1M7D - chains A and B; structure by X-ray diffraction, 2.30 A resolution.

# Chain A
Name: light chain of the monoclonal antibody Fab SYA/J6
From: Mus musculus
Notes: antibody fragment or engineered binder
Amino-acid sequence (215 residues; numbered 1 to 211 plus 5 insertion-coded residues; 1 number in that range is skipped by the numbering (no residue carries it; nothing is unmodelled there); the number before each row is that of its first residue; a row labelled like 27A-27E holds insertion residues (27A, then the next letters in order)):
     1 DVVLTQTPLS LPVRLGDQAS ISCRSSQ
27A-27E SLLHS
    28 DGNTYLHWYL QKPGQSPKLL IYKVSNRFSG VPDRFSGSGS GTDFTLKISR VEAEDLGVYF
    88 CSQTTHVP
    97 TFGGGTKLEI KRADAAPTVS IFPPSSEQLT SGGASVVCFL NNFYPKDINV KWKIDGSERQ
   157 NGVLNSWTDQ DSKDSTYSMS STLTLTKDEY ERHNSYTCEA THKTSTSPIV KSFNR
Disulfides: Cys-23/Cys-88, Cys-134/Cys-194

# Chain B
Name: heavy chain of the monoclonal antibody Fab SYA/J6
From: Mus musculus
Notes: antibody fragment or engineered binder
Amino-acid sequence (220 residues; numbered 1 to 213 plus 7 insertion-coded residues; the number before each row is that of its first residue; a row labelled like 52A-52C holds insertion residues (52A, then the next letters in order)):
     1 EVKVEESGGG LVQPGGSMKL SCVASGFTFS NYWMEWVRQS PEKGLEWVAE IR
52A-52C LKS
    53 NNYATHYAES VKGRFTISRD DSKSSVYLQM
82A-82C NNL
    83 RAEDTGIYYC TRGGAVGA
  100A M
   101 DYWGQGTSVT VSSATTTAPS VYPLVPGCSD TSGSSVTLGC LVKGYFPEPV TVKWNYGALS
   161 SGVRTVSSVL QSGFYSLSSL VTVPSSTWPS QTVICNVAHP ASKVDLIKEP SGP
Disulfides: Cys-22/Cys-92, Cys-140/Cys-195

# Interface between chain A and chain B
Contacting residue pairs (66; chain A residue first):
  Tyr-32(A) with Gly-99(B)
  His-34(A) with Gly-99(B), hydrogen bond (side chain-backbone); Ala-100(B)
  Tyr-36(A) with Ala-100(B); Met-100A(B), hydrogen bond (side chain-backbone); Trp-103(B)
  Gln-38(A) with Gln-39(B), hydrogen bond; Tyr-91(B), hydrogen bond
  Ser-43(A) with Tyr-91(B); Trp-103(B); Gly-104(B), hydrogen bond (side chain-backbone)
  Pro-44(A) with Trp-103(B), hydrophobic
  Leu-46(A) with Asp-101(B)
  Tyr-49(A) with Val-98(B)
  Lys-50(A) with Val-98(B)
  Phe-55(A) with Asp-101(B); Tyr-102(B)
  Phe-87(A) with Gln-39(B); Leu-45(B), hydrophobic
  Thr-91(A) with Gly-99(B), hydrogen bond (side chain-backbone)
  Val-94(A) with Trp-47(B), hydrophobic
  Pro-95(A) with Trp-47(B); Met-100A(B), hydrophobic
  Phe-98(A) with Val-37(B), hydrophobic; Leu-45(B), hydrophobic; Trp-103(B), hydrophobic
  Thr-114(A) with Gly-133(B)
  Ser-116(A) with Thr-137(B)
  Ile-117(A) with Gly-127(B)
  Phe-118(A) with Leu-124(B); Val-125(B); Gly-127(B); Thr-137(B); Leu-180(B), hydrophobic
  Pro-119(A) with Val-125(B); Gly-127(B)
  Ser-121(A) with Pro-123(B)
  Glu-123(A) with Val-121(B); Tyr-122(B); Pro-123(B); Lys-208(B), salt bridge
  Gln-124(A) with Tyr-122(B); Lys-143(B)
  Ser-131(A) with Leu-141(B); Lys-143(B)
  Val-133(A) with Leu-124(B), hydrophobic
  Phe-135(A) with Arg-164(B); Leu-180(B), hydrophobic
  Asn-137(A) with Arg-164(B); Thr-182(B)
  Asn-138(A) with Arg-164(B)
  Leu-160(A) with Val-169(B), hydrophobic; Gln-171(B)
  Ser-162(A) with Val-166(B); Ser-167(B), hydrogen bond (side chain-backbone); Val-169(B)
  Trp-163(A) with Val-166(B); Ser-167(B), hydrogen bond (backbone-backbone)
  Thr-164(A) with Thr-165(B); Val-166(B)
  Asp-167(A) with Arg-164(B), salt bridge
  Asp-170(A) with Arg-164(B), salt bridge
  Ser-174(A) with Arg-164(B)
  Ser-176(A) with Val-166(B)
  Lys-207(A) with Ser-129(B); Ser-132(B)
Interface residues without a listed pair, chain A (41 interface residues in all): Ser-127, Asn-161, Met-175, Thr-180
Interface residues without a listed pair, chain B (39 interface residues in all): Glu-46, Gln-105, Pro-126, Ser-134, Ser-178

# Overview
41 residues of chain A face 39 of chain B across their interface; the contacts include 8 hydrogen bonds and 3
salt bridges. Polar contacts include Glu-123(A)/Lys-208(B), Asp-167(A)/Arg-164(B) and Asp-170(A)/Arg-164(B).
Here chain A is light chain of the monoclonal antibody Fab SYA/J6 and chain B is heavy chain of the monoclonal
antibody Fab SYA/J6, both from Mus musculus. Entry 1M7D (Crystal structure of a Monoclonal Fab Specific for
Shigella flexneri Y Lipopolysaccharide complexed with a trisaccharide) was determined by X-ray diffraction
together with 1M7I from the same study.
